Entry 8HUF (X-ray diffraction, 2.29 A resolution); this record covers chains B and C of the 3 polymer chains in the assembly.

Chain B:
Name: YRB1 isoform 1
Organism: Saccharomyces cerevisiae
Reference sequence: A0A6A5PZB5 (A0A6A5PZB5_YEASX); numbering as in UniProt (aligned over 62-201)
Sequence (140 residues; each row starts with the number of its first residue):
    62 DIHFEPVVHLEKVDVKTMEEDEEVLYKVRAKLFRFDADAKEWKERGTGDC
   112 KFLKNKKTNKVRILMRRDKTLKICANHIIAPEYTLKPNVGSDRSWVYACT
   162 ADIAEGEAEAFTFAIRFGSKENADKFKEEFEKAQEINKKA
Unresolved in the structure: 62-77, 201

Chain C:
Name: CRM1 isoform 1
Organism: Saccharomyces cerevisiae
Reference sequence: A0A6A5PZI8 (A0A6A5PZI8_YEASX); residue numbers follow UniProt; this construct covers 1-376, 414-440, 462-1058
Sequence (1003 residues; row label = number of the first residue in the row; note: 58 numbers in that range are skipped by the numbering (no residue carries them; nothing is unmodelled there); numbers below 1 keep their minus sign (Gly-2 is residue -2)):
    -2 GGSMEGILDFSNDLDIALLDQVVSTFYQGEGVQQKQAQEILTKFQDNPDA
    48 WEKVDQILQFSTNPQSKFIALSILDKLITRKWKLLPNDHRIGIRNFVVGM
    98 IISMCQDDEVFKTQKNLINKSDLTLVQILKQEWPQNWPEFIPELIGSSSS
   148 SVNVCENNMIVLKLLSEEVFDFSAEQMTQAKALHLKNSMSKEFEQIFKLC
   198 FQVLEQGSSSSLIVATLESLLRYLHWIPYRYIYETNILELLSTKFMTSPD
   248 TRAITLKCLTEVSNLKIPQDNDLIKRQTVLFFQNTLQQIATSVMPVTADL
   298 KATYANANGNDQSFLQDLAMFLTTYLARNRALLESDESLRELLLNAHQYL
   348 IQLSKIEERELFKTTLDYWHNLVADLFYE
   414 PLKKHIYEEICSQLRLVIIENMVRPEE
   462 IQLYKSEREVLVYLTHLNVIDTEEIMISKLARQIDGSEWSWHNINTLSWA
   512 IGSISGTMSEDTEKRFVVTVIKDLLGLCEQKRGKDNKAVVARDIMYVVGE
   562 YPRFLKAHWNFLRTVILKLFEFMHETHEGVQDMACDTFIKIVQKCKYHFV
   612 IQQPRESEPFIQTIIRDIQKTTADLQPQQVHTFYKACGIIISEERSVAER
   662 NRLLSDLMQLPNMAWDTIVEQSTANPTLLLDSETVKIIANIIKTNVAVCT
   712 SMGADFYPQLGHIYYNMLQLYRAVSSMISTQVAAEGLIATKTPKVRGLRT
   762 IKKEILKLVETYISKARNLDDVVKVLVEPLLNAVLEDYMNNVPDARDAEV
   812 LNCMTTVVEKVGHMIPQGVILILQSVFECTLDMINKDFTEYPEHRVEFYK
   862 LLKVINEKSFAAFLELPPAAFKLFVDAICWAFKHNNRDVEVNGLQIALDL
   912 VKNIERMGNVPFANEFHKNYFFIFVSETFFVLTDSDHKSGFSKQALLLMK
   962 LISLVYDNKISVPLYQEAEVPQGTSNQVYLSQYLANMLSNAFPHLTSEQI
  1012 ASFLSALTKQCKDLVVFKGTLRDFLVQIKEVGGDPTDYLFAEDKENA
Unresolved in the structure: -2, 1054-1058
Differences from the reference sequence: expression tag (-2 to 0); engineered mutation Glu27 (Ser in A0A6A5PZI8), Glu49 (Gln in A0A6A5PZI8), Val51 (Ala in A0A6A5PZI8), Gly537 (Asp in A0A6A5PZI8), Cys539 (Thr in A0A6A5PZI8), Glu540 (Val in A0A6A5PZI8), Gln541 (Lys in A0A6A5PZI8), Arg553 (Ser in A0A6A5PZI8), Glu561 (Gln in A0A6A5PZI8), Thr741 (Ala in A0A6A5PZI8), Cys1022 (Tyr in A0A6A5PZI8)
Small-molecule neighbours: N5X (3-[(4-chlorophenyl)carbonylamino]-4-[4-(2,5-dimethylphenyl)piperazin-1-yl]benzoic acid): Val528, Ile532, Leu536, Cys539, Ala552, Ile555, Met556, Val559, Tyr562, Phe565, Leu566, Phe572, Thr575, Val576, Lys579, Phe583

Interface between chain B and chain C:
Residue-residue contacts - 8 pairs, chain B then chain C:
  Val150(B) - Ile749(C)  hydrophobic
  Val150(B) - Thr753(C)
  Val150(B) - Pro754(C)
  Gly151(B) - Lys752(C)
  Gly151(B) - Pro754(C)
  Gly151(B) - Arg757(C)  hydrogen bond (backbone-side chain)
  Ser152(B) - Pro754(C)
  Asp153(B) - Pro754(C)
Other interface residues (no listed pair), chain C (6 interface residues in all): Lys697

Overview:
4 residues of chain B and 6 residues of chain C are in contact, with 1 hydrogen bond. The hydrogen-bonded pair
is Gly151(B)-Arg757(C). Bound to chain C: compound N5X.
Here chain B is YRB1 isoform 1 and chain C is CRM1 isoform 1, both from Saccharomyces cerevisiae. Entry 8HUF
(B28 in complex with CRM1-Ran-RanBP1) was determined by X-ray diffraction together with 8HUG from the same
study.
